Entry 2GM5 (X-ray diffraction, 2.10 A resolution); this record covers chains B and C of the 4 polymer chains in the assembly.

# Chain B (and C)
Name: Transposon gamma-delta resolvase
Organism: Escherichia coli
Notes: chain C of this document is another copy of the same molecule, construct and numbering; everything in this record applies to it too
UniProt: P03012 (TNR1_ECOLI); residues 2-134 here = UniProt positions 2-134
Sequence (139 residues; each row starts with the number of its first residue):
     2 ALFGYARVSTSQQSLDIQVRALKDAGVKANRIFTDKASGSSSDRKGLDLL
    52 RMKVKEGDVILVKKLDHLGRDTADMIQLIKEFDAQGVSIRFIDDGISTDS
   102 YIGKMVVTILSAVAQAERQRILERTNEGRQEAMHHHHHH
Not modelled in the structure: 12-14, 39-43, 124-140 (chain C: 10-14, 40-42, 126-140)
Modified positions: Mse53 (selenomethionine; parent Met); Mse76 (selenomethionine; parent Met); Mse106 (selenomethionine; parent Met)
Sequence notes: engineered mutation Ala2 (Arg in P03012), Lys56 (Glu in P03012), His68 (Arg in P03012), Ser101 (Gly in P03012), Tyr102 (Glu in P03012), Ile103 (Met in P03012); modified residue (53, 76, 106); expression tag (135-140)
Curated features (UniProtKB/Swiss-Prot):
  - active site: Ser10 (O-(5'-phospho-DNA)-serine intermediate)

# How chain B and chain C interact
Pairs across the interface (27; chain B residue first):
  Lys65(B) - Asp100(C)  hydrogen bond (side chain-backbone)
  Lys65(B) - Ser101(C)
  Leu66(B) - Ile103(C)
  Leu66(B) - Gly104(C)
  Asp67(B) - Ser101(C)
  Asp67(B) - Tyr102(C)  hydrogen bond (side chain-backbone)
  Asp67(B) - Ile103(C)  hydrogen bond (side chain-backbone)
  Asp94(B) - Ser98(C)  hydrogen bond (backbone-side chain)
  Asp94(B) - Asp100(C)
  Asp95(B) - Arg91(C)  hydrogen bond (backbone-side chain)
  Asp95(B) - Ile97(C)
  Asp95(B) - Ser98(C)
  Asp95(B) - Ser101(C)  hydrogen bond
  Asp95(B) - Gly104(C)
  Gly96(B) - Arg91(C)  hydrogen bond (backbone-side chain)
  Gly96(B) - Gly96(C)
  Ile97(B) - Gly96(C)
  Ile97(B) - Ile97(C)  hydrophobic
  Ile103(B) - Asp95(C)
  Ile103(B) - Ile97(C)  hydrophobic
  Mse106(B) - Leu111(C)  hydrophobic
  Ile110(B) - Ile110(C)  hydrophobic
  Ile110(B) - Leu111(C)  hydrophobic
  Leu111(B) - Ile103(C)  hydrophobic
  Leu111(B) - Mse106(C)  hydrophobic
  Leu111(B) - Val107(C)  hydrophobic
  Val114(B) - Ile110(C)  hydrophobic
Other interface residues (no listed pair), chain B (14 interface residues in all): Mse76, Val107
Other interface residues (no listed pair), chain C (15 interface residues in all): Asp94

# Summary
Chain B and chain C form an interface of 14 and 15 residues respectively, with 7 hydrogen bonds. Polar
contacts include Lys65(B)-Asp100(C), Asp67(B)-Tyr102(C) and Asp67(B)-Ile103(C). From UniProt: active-site
residue Ser10(B) on chain B.
Both chains are Transposon gamma-delta resolvase (Escherichia coli). Entry 2GM5 (An activated, truncated
gamma-delta resolvase tetramer) was determined by X-ray diffraction (same publication as 2GM4).
